Entry 8F4P (electron microscopy, 3.70 A resolution); this record covers chains B and D of the 4 polymer chains in the assembly.

[Chain B]
Name: Spike glycoprotein
Organism: Severe acute respiratory syndrome coronavirus 2
UniProtKB: P0DTC2 (SPIKE_SARS2); numbering as in UniProt (aligned over 14-1149)
Sequence (1136 residues; numbered 14 to 1149; the number before each row is that of its first residue):
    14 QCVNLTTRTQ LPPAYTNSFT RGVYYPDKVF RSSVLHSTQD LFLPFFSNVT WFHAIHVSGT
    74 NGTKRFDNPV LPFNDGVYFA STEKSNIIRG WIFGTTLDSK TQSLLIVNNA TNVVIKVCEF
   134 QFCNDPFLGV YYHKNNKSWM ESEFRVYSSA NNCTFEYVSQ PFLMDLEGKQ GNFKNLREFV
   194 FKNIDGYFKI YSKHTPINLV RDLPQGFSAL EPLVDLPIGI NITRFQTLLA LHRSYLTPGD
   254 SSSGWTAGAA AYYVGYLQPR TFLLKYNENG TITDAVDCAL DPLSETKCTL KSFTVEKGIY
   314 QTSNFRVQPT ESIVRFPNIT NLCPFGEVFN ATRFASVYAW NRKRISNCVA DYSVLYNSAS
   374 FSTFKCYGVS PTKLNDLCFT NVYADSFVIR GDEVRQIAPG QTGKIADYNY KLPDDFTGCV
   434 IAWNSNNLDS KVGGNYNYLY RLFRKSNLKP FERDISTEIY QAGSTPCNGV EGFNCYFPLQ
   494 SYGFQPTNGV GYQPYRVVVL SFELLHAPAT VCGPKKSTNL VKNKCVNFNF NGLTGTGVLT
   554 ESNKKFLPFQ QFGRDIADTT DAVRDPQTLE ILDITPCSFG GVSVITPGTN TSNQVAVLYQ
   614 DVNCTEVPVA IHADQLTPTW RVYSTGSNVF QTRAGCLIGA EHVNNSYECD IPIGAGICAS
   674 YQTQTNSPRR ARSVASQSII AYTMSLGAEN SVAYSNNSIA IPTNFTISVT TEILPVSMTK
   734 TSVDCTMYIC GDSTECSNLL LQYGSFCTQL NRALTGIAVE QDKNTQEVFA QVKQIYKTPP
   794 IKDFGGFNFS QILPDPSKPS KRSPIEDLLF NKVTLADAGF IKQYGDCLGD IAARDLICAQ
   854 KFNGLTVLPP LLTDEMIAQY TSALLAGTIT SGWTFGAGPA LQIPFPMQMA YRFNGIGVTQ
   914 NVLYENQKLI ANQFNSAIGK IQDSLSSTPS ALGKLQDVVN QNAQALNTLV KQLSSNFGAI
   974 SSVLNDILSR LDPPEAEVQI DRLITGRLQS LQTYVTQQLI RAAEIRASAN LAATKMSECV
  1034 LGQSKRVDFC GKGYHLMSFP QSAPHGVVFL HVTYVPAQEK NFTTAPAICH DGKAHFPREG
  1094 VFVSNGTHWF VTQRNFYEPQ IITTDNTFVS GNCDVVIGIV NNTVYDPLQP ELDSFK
Disordered / not traced: 71-75, 624-629, 676-689, 829-851
Construct notes: conflict P817 (Phe in P0DTC2), P892 (Ala in P0DTC2), P899 (Ala in P0DTC2), P942 (Ala in P0DTC2), P986 (Lys in P0DTC2), P987 (Val in P0DTC2)
Swiss-Prot annotation at these positions:
  - region: N280 to C301 (Putative superantigen), R403 to D405 (Integrin-binding motif), N448 to F456 (Immunodominant HLA epitope recognized by the CD8+), P681 to A684 (Putative superantigen), S816 to Y837 (Fusion peptide 1), K835 to F855 (Fusion peptide 2)
  - site (Cleavage): R685, S686, R815, S816
  - glycosylation: N17 (N-linked (GlcNAc...) (complex) asparagine), N61 (N-linked (GlcNAc...) (hybrid) asparagine), N74 (N-linked (GlcNAc...) (complex) asparagine), N122 (N-linked (GlcNAc...) (hybrid) asparagine), N149 (N-linked (GlcNAc...) (complex) asparagine), N165 (N-linked (GlcNAc...) (complex) asparagine), N234 (N-linked (GlcNAc...) (high mannose) asparagine), N282 (N-linked (GlcNAc...) (complex) asparagine), T323 (O-linked (GalNAc) threonine), S325 (O-linked (HexNAc...) serine), N331 (N-linked (GlcNAc...) (complex) asparagine), N343 (N-linked (GlcNAc...) (complex) asparagine), N603 (N-linked (GlcNAc...) (hybrid) asparagine), N616 (N-linked (GlcNAc...) (complex) asparagine), N657 (N-linked (GlcNAc...) (complex) asparagine), T676 (O-linked (GlcNAc...) threonine), T678 (O-linked (GlcNAc...) threonine), N709 (N-linked (GlcNAc...) (high mannose) asparagine), N717 (N-linked (GlcNAc...) (hybrid) asparagine), N801 (N-linked (GlcNAc...) (hybrid) asparagine) and 3 more in UniProt
  - natural variant: L18 (L18F: In strain: Beta/B.1.351, Gamma/P.1 and 1 more), T19 (T19I: In strain: Omicron/BQ.1.1, Omicron/XBB.1.5 and 1 more; T19R: In strain: Delta/B.1.617.2, Omicron/BA.2 and 4 more), T20 (T20N: In strain: Gamma/P.1), L24 to A27 (sequence variant, change not given here; In strain: Omicron/BA.2, Omicron/BA.2.12.1 and 6 more), P26 (P26S: In strain: Gamma/P.1), Q52 (Q52H: In strain: Omicron/EG.5.1), A67 (A67V: In strain: Eta/B.1.525, Omicron/BA.1), H69 to V70 (deletion: In strain: Alpha/B.1.1.7, Eta/B.1.525 and 5 more), G75 (G75V: In strain: Lambda/C.37), T76 (T76I: In strain: Lambda/C.37), D80 (D80A: In strain: Beta/B.1.351), V83 (V83A: In strain: Omicron/XBB.1.5, Omicron/EG.5.1), 79 further natural variant entries in UniProt
  - mutagenesis: H69 to V70 (Increased incorporation of cleaved spike into virions), N121 (N121Q: Partial loss of biliverdin affinity), R190 (R190K: Partial loss of biliverdin affinity), N234 (N234Q: Increased resistance to neutralizing antibodies), N331 (N331Q: Reduced viral infectivity), N343 (N343Q: Reduced viral infectivity), L452 (L452R: Increased resistance to neutralizing antibodies. Decreases HLA binding to NF9 epitope. Increased binding affinity to human ACE2), Y453 (Y453F: Decreased HLA binding to NF9 epitope. Increased binding affinity to human ACE2), A475 (A475V: Increased resistance to neutralizing antibodies), V483 (V483A: Increased resistance to neutralizing antibodies), E484 (E484D: Increased replication in human TMEM106B overexpressing cells), F490 (F490L: Increased resistance to neutralizing antibodies and human covalescent sera neutralization), 14 further mutagenesis entries in UniProt
Cystine bridges: C336-C361, C379-C432, C391-C525, C480-C488
Covalently attached groups: N-acetylglucosamine (NAG) linked to N282, N331, N343, N603, N616, N657, N709, N717, N801, N1074, N1098, N1134

[Chain D]
Name: Anti-S1 Nanobody
Organism: Lama glama
Notes: antibody fragment or engineered binder
Sequence (118 residues; numbered 1 to 118; the number before each row is that of its first residue):
     1 EVQLVESGGG LVQPGGSLRL SCAASGGTFS SIGMGWFRQA PGKEREFVAA ISWDGGATAY
    61 ADSVKGRFTI SADNSKNTAY LQMNSLKPED TAVYYCAKED VGKPFDWGQG TLVTVSSG
Cystine bridges: C22-C96

[Chain B / chain D interface]
Residue-residue contacts (13; chain B residue first):
  F342(B) - F29(D)
  N343(B) - G26(D)
  N343(B) - F29(D)  hydrogen bond (side chain-backbone)
  V367(B) - V101(D)  hydrophobic
  N370(B) - S31(D)
  N370(B) - V101(D)
  S371(B) - S30(D)  hydrogen bond
  S371(B) - D54(D)
  A372(B) - D54(D)
  F374(B) - F29(D)  hydrophobic
  W436(B) - F29(D)  hydrophobic
  N439(B) - S75(D)
  N440(B) - S75(D)  hydrogen bond (side chain-backbone)
Other interface residues (no listed pair), chain B (12 interface residues in all): G339, L441
Other interface residues (no listed pair), chain D (10 interface residues in all): T28, N74, K76

[In short]
Chain B and chain D form an interface of 12 and 10 residues respectively, with 3 hydrogen bonds. Among the
polar pairs are N343(B)-F29(D), S371(B)-S30(D) and N440(B)-S75(D). Covalently linked N-acetylglucosamine: at
N282(B), N331(B), N343(B), N603(B), N616(B) and N657(B) and 6 more.
Chain B is Spike glycoprotein (Severe acute respiratory syndrome coronavirus 2) and chain D is Anti-S1
Nanobody (Lama glama); the structure, SARS-CoV-2 spike protein trimer (down conformation) bound with a
nanobody, was determined by electron microscopy.
